Entry 8EYI (electron microscopy, 2.70 A resolution); this record covers chains E and F.

== Chain E (and F) ==
Molecule: Fatty acid synthase
Source organism: Homo sapiens
Notes: EC 2.3.1.85, 2.3.1.38, 2.3.1.39, 2.3.1.41, 1.1.1.100, 4.2.1.59, 1.3.1.39, 3.1.2.14; chain F of this document is another copy of the same molecule, construct and numbering; everything in this record applies to it too
Reference sequence: P49327 (FAS_HUMAN); numbering as in UniProt (aligned over 855-2511)
Chain sequence (1670 residues; numbered 854 to 2523; the number before each row is that of its first residue):
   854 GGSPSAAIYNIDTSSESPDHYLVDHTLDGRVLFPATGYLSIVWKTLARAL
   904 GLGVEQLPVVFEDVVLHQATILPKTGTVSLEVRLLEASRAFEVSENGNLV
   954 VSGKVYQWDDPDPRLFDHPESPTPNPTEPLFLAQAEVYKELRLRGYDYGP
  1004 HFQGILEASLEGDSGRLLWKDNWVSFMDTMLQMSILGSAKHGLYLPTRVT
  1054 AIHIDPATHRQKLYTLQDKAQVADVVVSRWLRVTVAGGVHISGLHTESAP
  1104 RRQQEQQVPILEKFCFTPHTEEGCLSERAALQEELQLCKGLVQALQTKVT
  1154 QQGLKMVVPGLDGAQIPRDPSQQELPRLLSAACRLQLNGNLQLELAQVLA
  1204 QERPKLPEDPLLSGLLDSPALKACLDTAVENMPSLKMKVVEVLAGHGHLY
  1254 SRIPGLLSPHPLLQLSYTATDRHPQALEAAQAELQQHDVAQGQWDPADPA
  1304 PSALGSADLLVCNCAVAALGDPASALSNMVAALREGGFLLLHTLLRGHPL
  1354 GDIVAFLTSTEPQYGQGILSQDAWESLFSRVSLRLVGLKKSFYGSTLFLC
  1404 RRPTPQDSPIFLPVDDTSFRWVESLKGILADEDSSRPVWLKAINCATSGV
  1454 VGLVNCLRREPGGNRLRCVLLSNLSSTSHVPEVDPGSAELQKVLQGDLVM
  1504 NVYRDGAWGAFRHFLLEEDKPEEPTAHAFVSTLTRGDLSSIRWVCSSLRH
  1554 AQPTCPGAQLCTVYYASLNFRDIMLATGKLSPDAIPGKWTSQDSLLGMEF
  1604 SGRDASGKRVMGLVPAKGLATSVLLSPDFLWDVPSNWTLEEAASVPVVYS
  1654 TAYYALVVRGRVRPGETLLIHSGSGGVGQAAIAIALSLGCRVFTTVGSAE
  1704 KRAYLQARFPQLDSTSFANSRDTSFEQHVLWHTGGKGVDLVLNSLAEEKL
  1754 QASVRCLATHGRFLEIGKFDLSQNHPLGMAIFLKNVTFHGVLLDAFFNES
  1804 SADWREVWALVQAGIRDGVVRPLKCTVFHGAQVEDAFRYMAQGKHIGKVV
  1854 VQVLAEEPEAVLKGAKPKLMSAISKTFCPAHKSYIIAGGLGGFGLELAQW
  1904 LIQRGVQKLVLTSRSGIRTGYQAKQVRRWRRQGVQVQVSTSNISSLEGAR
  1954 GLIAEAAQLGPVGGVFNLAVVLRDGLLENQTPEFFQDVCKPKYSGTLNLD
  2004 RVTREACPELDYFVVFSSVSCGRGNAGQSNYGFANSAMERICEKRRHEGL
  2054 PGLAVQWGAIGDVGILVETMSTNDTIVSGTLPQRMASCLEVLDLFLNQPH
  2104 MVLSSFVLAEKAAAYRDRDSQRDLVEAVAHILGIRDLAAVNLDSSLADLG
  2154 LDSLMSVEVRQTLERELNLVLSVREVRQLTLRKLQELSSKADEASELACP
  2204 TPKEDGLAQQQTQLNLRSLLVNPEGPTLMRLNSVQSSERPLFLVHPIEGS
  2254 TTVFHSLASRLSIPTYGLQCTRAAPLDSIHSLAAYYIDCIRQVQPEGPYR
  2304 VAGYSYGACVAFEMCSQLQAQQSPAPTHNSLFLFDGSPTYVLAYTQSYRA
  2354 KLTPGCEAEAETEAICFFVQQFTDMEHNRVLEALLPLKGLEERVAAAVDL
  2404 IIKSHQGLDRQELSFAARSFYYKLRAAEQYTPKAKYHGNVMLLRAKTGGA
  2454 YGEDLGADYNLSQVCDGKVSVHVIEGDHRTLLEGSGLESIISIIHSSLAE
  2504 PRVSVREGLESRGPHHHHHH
Not modelled in the structure: 854-857, 1123-1409, 2072-2078, 2113-2523 (chain F: 854-857, 1151-1172, 1189-1198, 1363-1368, 1803-1804, 1867-1870, 2113-2523)
Construct notes: cloning artifact (854, 2512-2517); expression tag (2518-2523)
Swiss-Prot annotation at these positions:
  - active site: His878 (Proton acceptor), Asp1031 (Proton donor), Ser2308 (For thioesterase activity), His2481 (For thioesterase activity)
  - modified residue: Lys992 (N6-acetyllysine), Ser1174 (Phosphoserine), Ser1411 (Phosphoserine), Cys1471 (S-nitrosocysteine), Ser1584 (Phosphoserine), Ser1594 (Phosphoserine), Lys1704 (N6-(pyridoxal phosphate)lysine), Lys1771 (N6-acetyllysine), Lys1847 (N6-acetyllysine), Lys1995 (N6-acetyllysine), Cys2091 (S-nitrosocysteine), Ser2156 (O-(pantetheine 4'-phosphoryl)serine), Ser2198 (Phosphoserine), Thr2204 (Phosphothreonine), Thr2215 (Phosphothreonine), Ser2236 (Phosphoserine), Lys2391 (N6-acetyllysine)
  - cross-link: Lys2449 (Glycyl lysine isopeptide (Lys-Gly) (interchain with G-Cter in SUMO2))
Ligand contacts:
  - NADPH (NDP; NADPH dihydro-nicotinamide-adenine-dinucleotide phosphate), molecule 1: Phe1573, Arg1574, Val1650, Val1651, Thr1654, Ser1675, Ser1677, Gly1678, Gly1679, Val1680, Gly1681, Val1699, Gly1700, Lys1704, Ser1723, Arg1724, Ser1747, Ile1769, Lys1771, Val1794, Leu1795, Leu1796, Asp1797, Met1843, Ala1844, Gln1845, Gly1846, His1848, Gly1850, Lys1851
  - NADPH (NDP), molecule 2: Gly1891, Gly1894, Gly1895, Phe1896, Thr1915, Ser1916, Arg1917, Ser1918, Arg1921, Asn1945, Ser1947, Asn1970, Leu1971, Ala1972, Val1973, Val1974, Pro1994, Lys1995, Phe2019, Ser2020, Ser2021, Tyr2034, Trp2060, Gly2061, Ala2062, Ile2063, Gly2067, Ile2068, Leu2069
What the authors report for this chain:
  - mutagenesis - L1097A: unchanged catalytic activity on hydroxybutyryl substrate

== Chain E / chain F interface ==
Residue-residue contacts - 116 pairs, chain E then chain F:
  Ser858(E) with Ser858(F)
  Arg936(E) with Leu938(F)
  Leu938(E) with Arg936(F); Leu938(F), hydrophobic; Glu945(F)
  Ala940(E) with Glu945(F); Ser947(F); Gly950(F); Asn951(F); Leu952(F)
  Ser941(E) with Glu945(F), hydrogen bond (backbone-side chain); Leu952(F)
  Glu945(E) with Leu938(F); Ala940(F), hydrogen bond (side chain-backbone); Ser941(F), hydrogen bond (side chain-backbone)
  Ser947(E) with Ala940(F)
  Gly950(E) with Ala940(F)
  Asn951(E) with Ala940(F)
  Leu952(E) with Ala940(F); Ser941(F)
  Glu973(E) with Trp1734(F)
  Ser974(E) with Trp1734(F)
  Pro975(E) with Trp1734(F), hydrophobic
  Arg1051(E) with Ala1783(F)
  Thr1053(E) with Arg1758(F)
  Trp1083(E) with Leu1733(F); Trp1734(F), hydrophobic; Gly1737(F), hydrogen bond (side chain-backbone); Gly1738(F)
  Leu1084(E) with Gln1730(F); Leu1733(F); Trp1734(F)
  Tyr1657(E) with Asn1788(F), hydrogen bond
  Val1661(E) with Arg1664(F), hydrogen bond (backbone-side chain)
  Arg1662(E) with Arg1664(F), hydrogen bond (backbone-side chain); Asn1788(F), hydrogen bond (side chain-backbone); Val1789(F)
  Arg1664(E) with Val1661(F); Arg1664(F)
  Gln1730(E) with Leu1084(F)
  Leu1733(E) with Trp1083(F); Leu1084(F), hydrophobic
  Trp1734(E) with Glu973(F); Ser974(F); Pro975(F), hydrophobic; Trp1083(F), hydrophobic; Leu1084(F)
  Gly1737(E) with Trp1083(F), hydrogen bond (backbone-side chain)
  Gly1738(E) with Trp1083(F)
  Leu1753(E) with Met1782(F), hydrophobic
  Arg1758(E) with Thr1053(F)
  His1763(E) with Ala1798(F); Glu1802(F), salt bridge
  Lys1771(E) with Leu1786(F)
  Asp1773(E) with Met1782(F)
  Leu1774(E) with Met1782(F); Ala1783(F); Phe1785(F), hydrophobic; Leu1786(F)
  Ser1775(E) with Leu1786(F)
  Asn1777(E) with Gly1781(F); Met1782(F), hydrogen bond (side chain-backbone); Ala1783(F), hydrogen bond (side chain-backbone)
  His1778(E) with Leu1780(F); Met1782(F), hydrogen bond (backbone-backbone)
  Pro1779(E) with Pro1779(F), hydrophobic; Leu1780(F)
  Leu1780(E) with His1778(F); Pro1779(F); Leu1780(F), hydrogen bond (backbone-backbone); Met1782(F), hydrophobic
  Gly1781(E) with Asn1777(F)
  Met1782(E) with Leu1753(F), hydrophobic; Asp1773(F); Leu1774(F); Asn1777(F), hydrogen bond (backbone-side chain); His1778(F), hydrogen bond (backbone-backbone); Leu1780(F), hydrophobic
  Ala1783(E) with Arg1051(F); Leu1774(F); Asn1777(F), hydrogen bond (backbone-side chain)
  Phe1785(E) with Leu1774(F), hydrophobic; Phe1791(F), hydrophobic; Gly1793(F); Leu1795(F)
  Leu1786(E) with Leu1774(F); Ser1775(F); Leu1795(F)
  Asn1788(E) with Tyr1657(F), hydrogen bond; Arg1662(F), hydrogen bond (backbone-side chain); Gly1793(F); Val1794(F); Leu1795(F), hydrogen bond (side chain-backbone)
  Val1789(E) with Arg1662(F); Phe1791(F); Gly1793(F), hydrogen bond (backbone-backbone)
  Thr1790(E) with Arg1662(F), hydrogen bond; Thr1790(F); Phe1791(F); His1792(F)
  Phe1791(E) with Met1782(F), hydrophobic; Phe1785(F), hydrophobic; Val1789(F); Thr1790(F); Phe1791(F), hydrogen bond (backbone-backbone)
  His1792(E) with Arg1664(F); Val1789(F); Thr1790(F)
  Gly1793(E) with Phe1785(F); Asn1788(F); Val1789(F), hydrogen bond (backbone-backbone)
  Val1794(E) with Asn1788(F)
  Leu1795(E) with Leu1786(F); Asn1788(F), hydrogen bond (backbone-side chain)
  Ala1798(E) with His1763(F)
  Glu1802(E) with His1763(F), salt bridge
Also at the interface, not in a pair above, chain E (56 interface residues in all): Leu937, Glu939, Gln1754, Lys1787
Also at the interface, not in a pair above, chain F (55 interface residues in all): Ala859, Leu937, Glu939, Lys1771

== In short ==
56 residues of chain E and 55 residues of chain F are in contact, with 24 hydrogen bonds and 2 salt bridges.
Among the polar pairs are His1763(E)-Glu1802(F), Ser941(E)-Glu945(F) and Glu945(E)-Ala940(F). Ligands of chain
E: NADPH. The paper reports that L1097A of chain E leaves catalytic activity on hydroxybutyryl substrate
unchanged.
Both chains are Fatty acid synthase (Homo sapiens). Entry 8EYI (Atomic model of the core modifying region of
human fatty acid synthase) was determined by electron microscopy together with 8EYK and 8GKC from the same
study.
